Entry 8OUE (electron microscopy, 2.70 A resolution); this record covers chains C and G of the 10 polymer chains in the assembly.

# Chain C (and G)
Name: H/ACA ribonucleoprotein complex subunit DKC1
Source organism: Homo sapiens
Notes: EC 5.4.99.-; chain G of this document is another copy of the same molecule, construct and numbering; everything in this record applies to it too
Reference sequence: O60832 (DKC1_HUMAN); numbering as in UniProt (aligned over 1-514)
Amino-acid sequence (514 residues; each row starts with the number of its first residue):
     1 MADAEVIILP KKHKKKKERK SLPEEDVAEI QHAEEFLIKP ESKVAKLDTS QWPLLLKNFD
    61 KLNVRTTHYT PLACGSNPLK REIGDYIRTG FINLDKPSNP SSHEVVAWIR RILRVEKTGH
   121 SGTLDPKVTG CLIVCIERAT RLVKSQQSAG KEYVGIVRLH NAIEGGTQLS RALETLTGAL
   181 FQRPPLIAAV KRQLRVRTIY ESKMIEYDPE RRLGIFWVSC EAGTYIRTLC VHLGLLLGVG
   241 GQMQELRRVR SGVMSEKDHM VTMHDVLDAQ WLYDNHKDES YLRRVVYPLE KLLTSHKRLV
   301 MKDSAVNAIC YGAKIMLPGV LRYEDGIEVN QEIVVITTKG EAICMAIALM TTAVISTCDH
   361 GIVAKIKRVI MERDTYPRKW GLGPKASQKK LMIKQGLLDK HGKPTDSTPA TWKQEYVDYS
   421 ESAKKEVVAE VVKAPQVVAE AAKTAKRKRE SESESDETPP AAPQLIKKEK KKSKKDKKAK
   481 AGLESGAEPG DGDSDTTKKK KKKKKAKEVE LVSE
Disordered / not traced: 1-22, 187-191, 422-514 (chain G: 1-42, 396-514)
Curated features (UniProtKB/Swiss-Prot):
  - region: A2 to S21 (Nucleolar localization)
  - active site: D125 (Nucleophile)
  - modified residue: A2 (N-acetylalanine), S21 (Phosphoserine), S387 (Phosphoserine), S451 (Phosphoserine), S453 (Phosphoserine), S455 (Phosphoserine), T458 (Phosphothreonine), S485 (Phosphoserine), S494 (Phosphoserine), S513 (Phosphoserine)
  - cross-link (Glycyl lysine isopeptide (Lys-Gly)): K20 (interchain with G-Cter in SUMO2), K39 (interchain with G-Cter in SUMO2), K43 (interchain with G-Cter in SUMO2), K191 (interchain with G-Cter in SUMO2), K394 (interchain with G-Cter in SUMO2), K413 (interchain with G-Cter in SUMO1), K424 (interchain with G-Cter in SUMO2), K433 (interchain with G-Cter in SUMO2), K467 (interchain with G-Cter in SUMO2)
From the paper describing this entry:
  - self-association interface (contacts with another copy of this molecule); pairs are residue here / residue on that copy: D26-K43 (salt bridge), V27, I30, F36, V44, L47, W52
  - binding site for Human telomerase RNA: S42, H68
  - disease-associated variants - Q31E, Q31K, H68Q, H68R, H68Y (citing earlier work)
  - catalytic residues: D125 (citing earlier work)
  - disease-associated variants - F36V (proposed by the authors, not directly observed)
  - mutagenesis - T66A/T67A/H68A, H68A: decreased binding to Human telomerase RNA

# Interface between chain C and chain G
Contacting residue pairs (76; chain C residue first):
  D26(C) - K43(G)  salt bridge
  V27(C) - L47(G)  hydrophobic
  V27(C) - Q51(G)
  I30(C) - K43(G)
  I30(C) - L47(G)  hydrophobic
  Q31(C) - Q51(G)  hydrogen bond (side chain-backbone)
  Q31(C) - L79(G)
  H32(C) - L79(G)
  H32(C) - K80(G)
  A33(C) - K80(G)
  E34(C) - K43(G)  hydrogen bond (side chain-backbone)
  E34(C) - V44(G)  hydrogen bond (side chain-backbone)
  E34(C) - K80(G)  hydrogen bond (backbone-side chain)
  E35(C) - S76(G)
  E35(C) - N77(G)
  E35(C) - K80(G)  salt bridge
  F36(C) - V44(G)  hydrophobic
  F36(C) - L47(G)  hydrophobic
  F36(C) - W52(G)  hydrophobic
  F36(C) - P53(G)
  F36(C) - L56(G)  hydrophobic
  F36(C) - N77(G)  hydrogen bond (backbone-side chain)
  L37(C) - W52(G)
  L37(C) - Y69(G)
  L37(C) - T338(G)
  L37(C) - K339(G)
  I38(C) - L56(G)  hydrophobic
  I38(C) - F59(G)  hydrophobic
  I38(C) - Y69(G)  hydrogen bond (backbone-side chain)
  I38(C) - R322(G)
  I38(C) - T338(G)  hydrogen bond (backbone-backbone)
  P40(C) - T67(G)
  P40(C) - Y69(G)
  P40(C) - P71(G)  hydrophobic
  E41(C) - T67(G)  hydrogen bond (backbone-side chain)
  E41(C) - H68(G)
  K43(C) - T67(G)  hydrogen bond (backbone-side chain)
  A45(C) - V64(G)
  A45(C) - R65(G)
  L47(C) - N63(G)
  L47(C) - V64(G)
  L47(C) - Y323(G)
  L47(C) - S356(G)
  W52(C) - D325(G)  hydrogen bond
  W52(C) - T352(G)
  W52(C) - A353(G)  hydrophobic
  W52(C) - S356(G)
  L56(C) - A353(G)  hydrophobic
  F59(C) - T357(G)
  T67(C) - T357(G)
  T67(C) - C358(G)
  T67(C) - D359(G)  hydrogen bond (backbone-backbone)
  H68(C) - D359(G)
  H68(C) - H360(G)
  Y69(C) - V354(G)
  Y69(C) - T357(G)  hydrogen bond
  Y69(C) - C358(G)  hydrogen bond (backbone-side chain)
  Y69(C) - H360(G)
  P71(C) - M350(G)  hydrophobic
  P71(C) - V354(G)  hydrophobic
  P71(C) - C358(G)
  A73(C) - V329(G)
  A73(C) - L349(G)
  N77(C) - E328(G)
  K80(C) - E328(G)
  N275(C) - G178(G)
  N275(C) - A179(G)  hydrogen bond (backbone-backbone)
  H276(C) - T177(G)
  H276(C) - G178(G)
  H276(C) - T198(G)
  K277(C) - V196(G)
  R322(C) - S356(G)
  R322(C) - T357(G)
  T338(C) - A353(G)
  T338(C) - V354(G)
  K339(C) - V354(G)
Also at the interface, not in a pair above, chain C (35 interface residues in all): K39, S42, G75
Also at the interface, not in a pair above, chain G (44 interface residues in all): T66, V300, T351
The authors on this interface:
  - specific contacts: D26(C)-K43(G) (salt bridge)
  - interface residues, chain C: V27(C), I30(C), F36(C)
  - interface residues, chain G: V44(G), L47(G), W52(G)

# Summary
35 residues of chain C face 44 of chain G across their interface, with 14 hydrogen bonds and 2 salt bridges.
Among the polar pairs are D26(C)-K43(G), E35(C)-K80(G) and Q31(C)-Q51(G). The authors report a salt bridge
between D26(C) and K43(G). From the paper: the catalytic residue D125(C); T66A/T67A/H68A and H68A of chain C
reduce binding to Human telomerase RNA.
Both chains are H/ACA ribonucleoprotein complex subunit DKC1 (Homo sapiens). Entry 8OUE (The H/ACA RNP lobe of
human telomerase with the dyskerin thumb loop in a semi-closed conformation) was determined by electron
microscopy together with 8OUF from the same study.
